PDB entry 1WZ2 | X-ray diffraction, 3.21 A resolution | chains C and A

[Chain C]
Molecule: tRNA
Sequence (88 nucleotides; numbered 901 to 988; the number before each row is that of its first residue):
   901 GCGGGGGUUGCCGAGCCUGGUCAAAGGCGGGGGACUCAAGAUCCCCUCCC
   951 GUAGGGGUUCCGGGGUUCGAAUCCCCGCCCCCGCACCA

[Chain A]
Name: Leucyl-tRNA synthetase
Source organism: Pyrococcus horikoshii
Notes: EC 6.1.1.4
UniProtKB: O58698 (SYL_PYRHO); residue numbers follow UniProt; this construct covers 1-967
Amino-acid sequence (967 residues; numbered 1 to 967; the number before each row is that of its first residue):
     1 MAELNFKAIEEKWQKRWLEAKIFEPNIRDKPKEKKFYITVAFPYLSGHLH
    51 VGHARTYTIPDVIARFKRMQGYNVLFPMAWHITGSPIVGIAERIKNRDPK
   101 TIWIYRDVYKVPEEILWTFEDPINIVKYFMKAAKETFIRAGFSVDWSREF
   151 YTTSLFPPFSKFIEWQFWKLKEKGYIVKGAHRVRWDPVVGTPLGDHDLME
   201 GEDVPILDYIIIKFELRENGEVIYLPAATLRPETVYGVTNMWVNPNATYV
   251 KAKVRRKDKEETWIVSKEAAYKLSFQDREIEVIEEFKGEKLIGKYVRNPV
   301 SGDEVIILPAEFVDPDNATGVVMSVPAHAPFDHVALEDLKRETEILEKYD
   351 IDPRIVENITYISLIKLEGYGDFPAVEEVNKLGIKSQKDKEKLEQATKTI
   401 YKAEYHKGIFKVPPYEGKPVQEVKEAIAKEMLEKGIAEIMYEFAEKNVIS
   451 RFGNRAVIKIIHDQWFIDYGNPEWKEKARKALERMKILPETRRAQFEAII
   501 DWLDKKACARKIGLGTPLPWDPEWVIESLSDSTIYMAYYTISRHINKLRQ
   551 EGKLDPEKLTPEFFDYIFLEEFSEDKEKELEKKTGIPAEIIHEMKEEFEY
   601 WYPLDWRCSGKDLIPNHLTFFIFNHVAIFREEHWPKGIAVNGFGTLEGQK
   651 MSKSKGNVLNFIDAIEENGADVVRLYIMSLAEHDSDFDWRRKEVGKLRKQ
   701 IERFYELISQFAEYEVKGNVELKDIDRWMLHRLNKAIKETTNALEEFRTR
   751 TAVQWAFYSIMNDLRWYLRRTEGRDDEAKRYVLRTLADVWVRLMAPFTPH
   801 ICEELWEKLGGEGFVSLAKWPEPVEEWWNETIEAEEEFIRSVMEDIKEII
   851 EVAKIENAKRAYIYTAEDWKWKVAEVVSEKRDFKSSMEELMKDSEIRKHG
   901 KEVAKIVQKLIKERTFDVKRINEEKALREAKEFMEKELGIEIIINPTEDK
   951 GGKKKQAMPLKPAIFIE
Disordered / not traced: 1-3, 357-372
UniProt features mapped onto this chain:
  - motif: Pro43 to His53 ('HIGH' region), Lys650 to Ser654 ('KMSKS' region)
  - binding site (ATP): Lys653

[Chain C / chain A interface]
Pairs across the interface (62):
  G901(C) - Lys402(A)  salt bridge to the phosphate
  G901(C) - His406(A)  salt bridge to the phosphate
  C902(C) - His406(A)  phosphate contact
  C902(C) - Trp502(A)  sugar contact
  G903(C) - Trp502(A)  sugar contact
  G904(C) - Ala494(A)  phosphate contact
  G904(C) - Gln495(A)  sugar contact
  G904(C) - Ala498(A)  sugar contact
  G905(C) - Thr491(A)  phosphate contact
  G905(C) - Ala494(A)  phosphate contact
  G920(C) - Glu913(A)  base contact
  U921(C) - Phe916(A)  base contact
  A925(C) - Arg750(A)  base contact
  G926(C) - Gln754(A)  sugar contact
  C928(C) - Lys696(A)  phosphate contact
  A941(C) - Lys699(A)  hydrogen bond to the phosphate
  U942(C) - Lys699(A)  salt bridge to the phosphate
  U942(C) - Arg703(A)  hydrogen bond to the sugar
  C943(C) - Arg765(A)  salt bridge to the phosphate
  C944(C) - Arg765(A)  salt bridge to the phosphate
  C944(C) - Arg769(A)  sugar contact
  G951(C) - Glu848(A)  hydrogen bond to the base
  U952(C) - Val852(A)  phosphate contact
  U952(C) - Ala853(A)  sugar contact
  A953(C) - Ile849(A)  base contact
  A953(C) - Ile964(A)  base contact
  A953(C) - Phe965(A)  base contact
  A953(C) - Ile966(A)  hydrogen bond to the base
  A953(C) - Glu967(A)  hydrogen bond to the base
  G954(C) - Asp845(A)  hydrogen bond to the sugar
  G954(C) - Glu848(A)  hydrogen bond to the sugar
  G954(C) - Ile849(A)  base contact
  G954(C) - Lys961(A)  base contact
  G954(C) - Pro962(A)  hydrogen bond to the base
  G954(C) - Ala963(A)  base contact
  G954(C) - Ile964(A)  hydrogen bond to the base
  G955(C) - Lys961(A)  salt bridge to the phosphate
  G983(C) - Pro615(A)  sugar contact
  A985(C) - Leu503(A)  base contact
  A985(C) - Asp504(A)  hydrogen bond to the base
  A985(C) - Lys505(A)  base contact
  A985(C) - Lys506(A)  sugar contact
  C986(C) - His181(A)  salt bridge to the phosphate
  C986(C) - Val183(A)  phosphate contact
  C986(C) - Asp195(A)  phosphate contact
  C986(C) - Lys505(A)  hydrogen bond to the base
  C986(C) - Lys506(A)  hydrogen bond to the base
  C986(C) - Ala507(A)  hydrogen bond to the base
  C986(C) - Arg510(A)  hydrogen bond to the phosphate
  C986(C) - Glu527(A)  hydrogen bond to the sugar
  C987(C) - Val183(A)  phosphate contact
  C987(C) - Gly194(A)  phosphate contact
  C987(C) - Lys506(A)  base contact
  C987(C) - Arg510(A)  salt bridge to the phosphate
  C987(C) - Leu529(A)  base contact
  A988(C) - Tyr44(A)  sugar contact
  A988(C) - His81(A)  hydrogen bond to the phosphate
  A988(C) - Ser85(A)  hydrogen bond to the phosphate
  A988(C) - Glu527(A)  phosphate contact
  A988(C) - Ser528(A)  hydrogen bond to the phosphate
  A988(C) - Leu529(A)  phosphate contact
  A988(C) - Asn616(A)  hydrogen bond to the base
Also at the interface, not in a pair above, chain C (26 interface residues in all): A914, C945
Also at the interface, not in a pair above, chain A (56 interface residues in all): Pro86, Arg182, Leu193, Phe466, Cys508, Ala509, Ser685, Arg690, Lys847, Arg881

[In short]
Chain C and chain A form an interface of 26 and 56 residues respectively; the contacts include 19 hydrogen
bonds and 8 salt bridges. Polar contacts include G951(C)-Glu848(A), A953(C)-Ile966(A) and A953(C)-Glu967(A).
Curated annotation (UniProt) lists ATP-binding residue Lys653(A) on chain A.
Here chain C is tRNA and chain A is Leucyl-tRNA synthetase (Pyrococcus horikoshii). Entry 1WZ2 (The crystal
structure of Leucyl-tRNA synthetase and tRNA(leucine) complex) was determined by X-ray diffraction.
